Entry 8SVA (X-ray diffraction, 2.96 A resolution); this record covers chains A and F of the 6 polymer chains in the assembly.

# Chain A (and F)
Molecule: TetR/AcrR family transcriptional regulator
Source organism: Rhodococcus sp. USK13
Notes: chain F of this document is another copy of the same molecule, construct and numbering; everything in this record applies to it too
UniProtKB: A0A2S8J6Y8 (A0A2S8J6Y8_RHOOP); residues 10-207 here correspond to UniProt positions 43-240 (UniProt number = residue number + 33)
Sequence (212 residues; row label = number of the first residue in the row; numbers below 1 keep their minus sign (Gly-2 is residue -2)):
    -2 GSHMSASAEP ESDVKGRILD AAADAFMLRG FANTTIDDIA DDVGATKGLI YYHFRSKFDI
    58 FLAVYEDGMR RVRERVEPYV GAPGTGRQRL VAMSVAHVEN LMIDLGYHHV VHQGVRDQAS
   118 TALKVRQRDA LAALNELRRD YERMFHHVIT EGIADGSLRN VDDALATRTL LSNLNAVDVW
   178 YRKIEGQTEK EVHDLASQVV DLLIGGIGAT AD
Not modelled in the structure: -2 to 7, 208-209 (chain F: -2 to 9, 115-118, 208-209)
Differences from the reference sequence: expression tag (-2 to 9, 208-209); conflict Val92 (Ile125 in A0A2S8J6Y8), Arg140 (Gly173 in A0A2S8J6Y8), Lys187 (Glu220 in A0A2S8J6Y8), Glu188 (Asp221 in A0A2S8J6Y8), Asp191 (Asn224 in A0A2S8J6Y8), Leu199 (Ile232 in A0A2S8J6Y8), Gly205 (Ala238 in A0A2S8J6Y8)
Modified residues: Mse1 (selenomethionine); Mse24, Mse66, Mse90, Mse99, Mse141 (selenomethionine; parent Met)
What the authors report for this chain:
  - self-association interface (contacts with another copy of this molecule); pairs are residue here / residue on that copy: Leu120-Leu120 (backbone contact), Val122-Ala116 (backbone contact), Arg125-Leu120 (hydrogen bond), Ala116, Ala116
  - contacts within the chain: Thr118-Arg125 (hydrogen bond)
  - mutagenesis - A119E/L120R: decreased binding to the 20-nt DNA strand
  - binding site for the 20-nt DNA strand: Ile33, Lys44, Tyr48, Ser53, Lys54
  - binding site for the 20-nt DNA strand: Thr43, Gly45, Tyr49
  - specificity-determining residues: Lys44, Gly45
  - mutagenesis - K44A, G45V: abolished binding to the 20-nt DNA strand

# Interface between chain A and chain F
Pairs across the interface - 67 pairs, chain A then chain F:
  Phe23(A) with Arg113(F)
  Arg26(A) with Arg113(F)
  Gly27(A) with Arg113(F)
  Phe28(A) with Arg113(F)
  Ala29(A) with Ala29(F), hydrophobic; Arg113(F)
  Asn30(A) with Asp114(F), hydrogen bond
  Arg84(A) with Thr207(F), hydrogen bond (side chain-backbone)
  His106(A) with Arg113(F)
  His109(A) with Val176(F)
  Arg113(A) with Leu25(F); Arg26(F), hydrogen bond (side chain-backbone); Gly27(F)
  Ser117(A) with Arg26(F), hydrogen bond
  Thr118(A) with Asn30(F)
  Leu155(A) with Ile204(F)
  Arg156(A) with Asp198(F), salt bridge; Gly202(F), hydrogen bond (side chain-backbone); Gly203(F), hydrogen bond (side chain-backbone); Ile204(F); Gly205(F); Ala206(F)
  Leu162(A) with Trp177(F), hydrophobic; Leu192(F), hydrophobic; Gln195(F); Leu199(F), hydrophobic
  Ala163(A) with Leu199(F), hydrophobic
  Arg165(A) with Trp177(F)
  Thr166(A) with Val196(F); Leu199(F); Leu200(F)
  Ser169(A) with Ala173(F); Trp177(F)
  Asn170(A) with Asn170(F); Leu200(F)
  Ala173(A) with Ser169(F)
  Val176(A) with Ser169(F)
  Trp177(A) with Arg165(F); Thr166(F); Ser169(F)
  Leu192(A) with Leu162(F), hydrophobic
  Gln195(A) with Asp159(F)
  Val196(A) with Leu162(F), hydrophobic
  Asp198(A) with Arg156(F), hydrogen bond (backbone-side chain)
  Leu199(A) with Arg156(F); Val158(F), hydrophobic; Leu162(F), hydrophobic
  Leu200(A) with Asn170(F); Gly203(F); Ile204(F)
  Ile201(A) with Gly203(F); Ile204(F), hydrogen bond (backbone-backbone)
  Gly202(A) with Gly202(F); Gly203(F)
  Gly203(A) with Arg156(F); Leu200(F); Ile201(F); Gly203(F)
  Ile204(A) with Arg84(F), hydrogen bond (backbone-side chain); Leu155(F), hydrophobic; Arg156(F); Ile201(F), hydrogen bond (backbone-backbone)
  Gly205(A) with Arg84(F), hydrogen bond (backbone-side chain); Ser154(F); Leu155(F); Arg156(F)
  Ala206(A) with Ser154(F)
Other interface residues (no listed pair), chain A (40 interface residues in all): Mse24, Leu25, Gln110, Ser154, Val158
Other interface residues (no listed pair), chain F (37 interface residues in all): His106, Val112, Ala163

# In short
The interface between chain A and chain F involves 40 residues on one side and 37 on the other, with 11
hydrogen bonds and 1 salt bridge. Among the polar pairs are Arg156(A)-Asp198(F), Asn30(A)-Asp114(F) and
Arg84(A)-Thr207(F). The paper reports a binding site for the 20-nt DNA strand at Ile33(A), Lys44(A) and
Tyr48(A) among others; K44A and G45V of chain A abolish binding to the 20-nt DNA strand.
Chain A and chain F are both TetR/AcrR family transcriptional regulator (Rhodococcus sp. USK13); the
structure, Structure of the Rhodococcus sp. USK13 DarR-20 bp DNA complex, was determined by X-ray diffraction
together with 8SUK, 8SV6, 8SVD and 8T5Y from the same study.
